4APO - chains A and E; structure by X-ray diffraction, 1.90 A resolution.

[Chain A]
Name: Ah receptor-interacting protein
Organism: Homo sapiens
Notes: fragment: tetratricopeptide repeat domain, residues 172-313
UniProt: O00170 (AIP_HUMAN); residues 166-330 here = UniProt positions 166-330
Sequence (165 residues; row label = number of the first residue in the row):
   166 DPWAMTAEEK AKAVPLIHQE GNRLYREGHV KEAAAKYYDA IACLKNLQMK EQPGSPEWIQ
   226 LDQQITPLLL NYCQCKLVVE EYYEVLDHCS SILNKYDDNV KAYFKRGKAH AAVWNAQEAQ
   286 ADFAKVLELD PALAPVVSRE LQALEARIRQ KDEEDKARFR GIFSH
Disordered / not traced: 166-171, 314-330
Differences from the reference sequence: engineered mutation A172 (Asp in O00170)
UniProt features mapped onto this chain:
  - natural variant: K241 (K241E: In PITA1; uncertain significance), Y248 (deletion: In PITA1; uncertain significance), R271 (R271W: In PITA1; uncertain significance), R304 (R304Q: In PITA1), Q307 (R307Q: this construct carries the variant)
From the paper describing this entry:
  - conformationally variable residues (side-chain flip): K266
  - specificity-determining residues: K266
  - mutagenesis - R304A: unchanged binding to Mitochondrial import receptor subunit TOM20 homolog (chain E)
  - disease-associated variants - R304Q: unchanged binding to Mitochondrial import receptor subunit TOM20 homolog (chain E)
  - disease-associated variants - C238Y, A299V: decreased stability
  - disease-associated variants - K241E, I257V, R271W: decreased stability (proposed by the authors, not directly observed)
  - disease-associated variants - R325Q: unchanged binding to chaperone (proposed by the authors, not directly observed)
  - mutagenesis - E192R: unchanged binding to HSP90beta

[Chain E]
Name: Mitochondrial import receptor subunit TOM20 homolog
UniProt: Q15388 (TOM20_HUMAN); residues 1-6 here correspond to UniProt positions 140-145 (UniProt number = residue number + 139)
Sequence (6 residues; row label = number of the first residue in the row):
     1 AEDDVE

[Chain A / chain E interface]
Contacting residue pairs (20):
  H183(A) with E6(E), hydrogen bond (side chain-backbone)
  N187(A) with V5(E); E6(E), hydrogen bond (side chain-backbone)
  Y190(A) with D3(E), hydrogen bond (side chain-backbone); V5(E), hydrophobic
  R191(A) with D4(E), salt bridge; V5(E), hydrogen bond (side chain-backbone)
  Y202(A) with V5(E)
  P232(A) with E6(E)
  L235(A) with E6(E)
  N236(A) with V5(E); E6(E), hydrogen bond (side chain-backbone)
  Q239(A) with E2(E); D3(E); D4(E)
  K266(A) with E2(E), salt bridge; E6(E), salt bridge
  F269(A) with E2(E)
  K270(A) with E2(E), hydrogen bond (side chain-backbone)
  L298(A) with E2(E)
Also at the interface, not in a pair above, chain E (6 interface residues in all): A1
The authors on this interface:
  - interface residues, chain A: P232(A)

[In short]
13 residues of chain A face 6 of chain E across their interface, with 6 hydrogen bonds and 3 salt bridges.
Among the polar pairs are R191(A)-D4(E), K266(A)-E2(E) and K266(A)-E6(E). From the paper: C238Y, A299V and
K241E of chain A, among others, reduce stability; the interface residue P232(A); 9 substitutions were tested
in all.
Chain A is Ah receptor-interacting protein (Homo sapiens) and chain E is Mitochondrial import receptor subunit
TOM20 homolog; the structure, AIP TPR domain in complex with human Tomm20 peptide, was determined by X-ray
diffraction together with 4AIF from the same study.
